PDB entry 1LCD | solution NMR | chains C and A of the 3 polymer chains in the assembly

== Chain C ==
Molecule: 11-nt DNA strand
Sequence (11 nucleotides; each row starts with the number of its first residue):
     1 CGCTCACAATT
Bound ions: Na+ near DT4 (its only coordinating residue here)

== Chain A ==
Molecule: Lac Repressor
From: Escherichia coli
UniProtKB: P03023 (LACI_ECOLI); residue numbers follow UniProt; this construct covers 1-51
Sequence (51 residues; numbered 1 to 51; the number before each row is that of its first residue):
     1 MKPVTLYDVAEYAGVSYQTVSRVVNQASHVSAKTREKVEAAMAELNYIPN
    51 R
Curated features (UniProtKB/Swiss-Prot):
  - DNA-binding region: Leu6 to Asn25 (H-T-H motif)
  - mutagenesis: Tyr17 (Y17H: Broadening of specificity), Arg22 (R22N: Recognizes an operator variant)

== Interface between chain C and chain A ==
Residue-residue contacts (24; chain C residue first):
  DG2(C) - Thr5(A)  phosphate contact
  DG2(C) - Tyr7(A)  phosphate contact
  DG2(C) - Asn50(A)  phosphate contact
  DG2(C) - Arg51(A)  phosphate contact
  DC3(C) - Thr5(A)  phosphate contact
  DC3(C) - Leu6(A)  phosphate contact
  DC3(C) - Tyr17(A)  base contact
  DC3(C) - Tyr47(A)  phosphate contact
  DC3(C) - Ile48(A)  phosphate contact
  DC3(C) - Asn50(A)  phosphate contact
  DC3(C) - Arg51(A)  phosphate contact
  DT4(C) - Leu6(A)  phosphate contact
  DT4(C) - Tyr17(A)  base contact
  DT4(C) - Gln18(A)  base contact
  DT4(C) - Ser21(A)  phosphate contact
  DT4(C) - Val24(A)  phosphate contact
  DT4(C) - Asn25(A)  phosphate contact
  DC5(C) - Gln18(A)  base contact
  DC5(C) - Arg22(A)  base contact
  DC5(C) - Asn25(A)  phosphate contact
  DC5(C) - Gln26(A)  phosphate contact
  DA6(C) - Arg22(A)  base contact
  DA6(C) - Gln26(A)  base contact
  DC7(C) - Arg22(A)  base contact
Also at the interface, not in a pair above, chain C (7 interface residues in all): DC1
Also at the interface, not in a pair above, chain A (15 interface residues in all): Pro49

== Summary ==
7 residues of chain C and 15 residues of chain A are in contact. Curated annotation (UniProt) lists 2
mutagenesis sites on chain A.
Chain C is an 11-nt DNA strand and chain A is Lac Repressor (Escherichia coli); the structure, Structure of
the complex of lac repressor headpiece and an 11 base-pair half-operator, was determined by solution NMR,
deposited together with 1LCC.
